7QHV - chain AAA; structure by X-ray diffraction, 2.14 A resolution.

[Chain AAA]
Protein: Sulfoquinovosyl binding protein
From: Agrobacterium tumefaciens
Reference sequence: A0A083ZKV5 (A0A083ZKV5_RHIRD); residues 2-388 here correspond to UniProt positions 30-416 (UniProt number = residue number + 28)
Chain sequence (396 residues; numbered 1 to 396; the number before each row is that of its first residue):
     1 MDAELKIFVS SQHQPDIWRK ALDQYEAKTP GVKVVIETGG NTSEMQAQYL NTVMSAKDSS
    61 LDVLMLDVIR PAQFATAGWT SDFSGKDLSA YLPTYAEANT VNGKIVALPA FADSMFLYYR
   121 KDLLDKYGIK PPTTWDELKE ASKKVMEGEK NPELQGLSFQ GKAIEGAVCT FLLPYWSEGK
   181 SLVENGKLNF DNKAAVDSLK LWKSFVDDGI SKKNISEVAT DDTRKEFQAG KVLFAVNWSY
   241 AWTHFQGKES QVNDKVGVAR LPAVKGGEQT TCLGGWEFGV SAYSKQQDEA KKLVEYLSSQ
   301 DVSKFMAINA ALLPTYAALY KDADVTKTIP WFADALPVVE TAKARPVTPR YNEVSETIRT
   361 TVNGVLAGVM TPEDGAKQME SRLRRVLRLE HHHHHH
Disordered / not traced: 1, 85, 393-396
Construct notes: initiating methionine (1); expression tag (389-396)
Ligand contacts:
  - sulfoquinovosyl diacylglycerol (CQI; [(2S,3S,4S,5R,6S)-6-[(2S)-3-butanoyloxy-2-heptanoyloxy-propoxy]-3,4,5-tris(oxidanyl)oxan-2-yl]methanesulfonic acid): Ser10, Ser11, Asn41, Thr42, Ser43, Glu44, Asp67, Val68, Phe111, Asp113, Ile164, Glu165, Gly166, Ala219, Thr220, Asp221, Trp238, Tyr240, Gly274, Gly275, Trp276, Leu312, Arg345
  - glycine (GLY): Glu147, Asp208, Gly209, Ile210
Reported in the primary citation:
  - binding site for sulfoquinovosyl diacylglycerol: Ser43, Asp67, Asp113, Gly166, Thr220, Trp276, Arg345
  - conformationally variable residues (helix shift): Gln12, His13

[Overview]
Ligands of chain AAA: sulfoquinovosyl diacylglycerol and glycine. From the paper: a binding site for
sulfoquinovosyl diacylglycerol at Ser43, Asp67 and Asp113 among others; conformational variability at Gln12
and His13.
Chain AAA is Sulfoquinovosyl binding protein (Agrobacterium tumefaciens); the structure, Crystal structure of
the sulfoquinovosyl binding protein SmoF complexed with sulfoquinovosyl diacylglycerol, was determined by
X-ray diffraction (same publication as 7YZS and 7YZU).
